PDB entry 6HJX | X-ray diffraction, 2.50 A resolution | chains B and C of the 10 polymer chains in the assembly

[Chain B]
Molecule: Cys-loop ligand-gated ion channel
From: Dickeya chrysanthemi
Reference sequence: P0C7B7 (ELIC_DICCH); the construct has insertions or renumbered stretches relative to UniProt, so the offset changes along the chain: 8-163 = UniProt 8-163; 165-314 = UniProt 164-313
Sequence (309 residues; each row starts with the number of its first residue):
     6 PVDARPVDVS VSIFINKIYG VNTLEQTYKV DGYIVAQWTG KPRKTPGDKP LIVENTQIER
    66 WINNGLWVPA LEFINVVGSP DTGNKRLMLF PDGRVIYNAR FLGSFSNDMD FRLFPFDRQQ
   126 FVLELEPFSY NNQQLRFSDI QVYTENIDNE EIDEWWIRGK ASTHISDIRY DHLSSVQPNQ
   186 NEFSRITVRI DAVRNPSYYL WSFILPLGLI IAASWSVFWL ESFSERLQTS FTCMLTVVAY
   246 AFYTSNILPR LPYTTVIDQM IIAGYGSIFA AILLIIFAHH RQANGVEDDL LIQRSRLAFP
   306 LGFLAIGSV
Sequence notes: expression tag (6-7); insertion (164); engineered mutation Cys-238 (Leu237 in P0C7B7), Ser-300 (Cys299 in P0C7B7), Ser-313 (Cys312 in P0C7B7); conflict Asn-289 (Met288 in P0C7B7)
Residues lining bound ligands: phosphatidylethanolamine (PTY): Phe-274, Leu-278, Ile-281, Phe-282, His-285, Arg-286, Ala-288

[Chain C]
Molecule: Cys-loop ligand-gated ion channel
From: Dickeya chrysanthemi
Reference sequence: P0C7B7 (ELIC_DICCH); the construct has insertions or renumbered stretches relative to UniProt, so the offset changes along the chain: 8-163 = UniProt 8-163; 165-317 = UniProt 164-316
Sequence (312 residues; each row starts with the number of its first residue):
     6 PVDARPVDVS VSIFINKIYG VNTLEQTYKV DGYIVAQWTG KPRKTPGDKP LIVENTQIER
    66 WINNGLWVPA LEFINVVGSP DTGNKRLMLF PDGRVIYNAR FLGSFSNDMD FRLFPFDRQQ
   126 FVLELEPFSY NNQQLRFSDI QVYTENIDNE EIDEWWIRGK ASTHISDIRY DHLSSVQPNQ
   186 NEFSRITVRI DAVRNPSYYL WSFILPLGLI IAASWSVFWL ESFSERLQTS FTCMLTVVAY
   246 AFYTSNILPR LPYTTVIDQM IIAGYGSIFA AILLIIFAHH RQANGVEDDL LIQRSRLAFP
   306 LGFLAIGSVL VI
Disordered / not traced: 179-181, 289-292
Sequence notes: expression tag (6-7); insertion (164); engineered mutation Cys-238 (Leu237 in P0C7B7), Ser-300 (Cys299 in P0C7B7), Ser-313 (Cys312 in P0C7B7); conflict Asn-289 (Met288 in P0C7B7)

[How chain B and chain C interact]
Contacting residue pairs (85; chain B residue first):
  Phe-19(B) with His-177(C)
  Tyr-24(B) with Glu-30(C); Val-82(C)
  Lys-34(B) with Glu-30(C), salt bridge
  Tyr-38(B) with Glu-77(C), hydrogen bond; Ile-79(C); Phe-133(C), hydrophobic
  Ile-57(B) with Ser-134(C); Tyr-135(C)
  Glu-59(B) with Pro-74(C); Ala-75(C), hydrogen bond (side chain-backbone); Ser-134(C), hydrogen bond
  Asn-60(B) with Ala-75(C)
  Thr-61(B) with Glu-64(C), hydrogen bond
  Gln-62(B) with Glu-64(C), hydrogen bond; Ile-67(C); Asn-68(C), hydrogen bond
  Arg-65(B) with Asn-68(C), hydrogen bond
  Asp-86(B) with Gly-83(C); Ser-84(C), hydrogen bond
  Thr-87(B) with Ser-84(C), hydrogen bond (backbone-side chain)
  Gly-88(B) with Ser-84(C)
  Asn-89(B) with Ala-75(C); Glu-77(C); Phe-133(C)
  Lys-90(B) with Phe-133(C)
  Arg-91(B) with Phe-133(C), hydrogen bond (side chain-backbone); Ser-134(C)
  Asn-103(B) with Phe-133(C)
  Arg-105(B) with Glu-77(C), salt bridge; Phe-78(C), hydrogen bond (side chain-backbone); Ile-79(C), hydrogen bond (side chain-backbone); Val-81(C), hydrogen bond (side chain-backbone)
  Leu-107(B) with Val-82(C), hydrophobic; Gly-83(C)
  Ile-157(B) with Asp-115(C); Arg-117(C); Pro-257(C); Tyr-258(C)
  Glu-159(B) with Leu-29(C); Pro-257(C)
  Asn-200(B) with Pro-257(C), hydrogen bond (side chain-backbone)
  Ser-202(B) with Pro-257(C)
  Tyr-203(B) with Arg-255(C); Leu-256(C); Pro-257(C); Tyr-258(C); Asp-263(C)
  Tyr-204(B) with Arg-255(C)
  Trp-206(B) with Ile-267(C)
  Ser-207(B) with Thr-259(C)
  Pro-211(B) with Tyr-270(C), hydrophobic
  Leu-214(B) with Phe-274(C)
  Ile-215(B) with Val-243(C), hydrophobic
  Ala-217(B) with Phe-274(C), hydrophobic
  Ala-218(B) with Phe-236(C); Phe-274(C)
  Ser-221(B) with Leu-232(C); Phe-236(C); Ile-281(C)
  Trp-224(B) with Phe-228(C); Ile-281(C), hydrophobic; His-285(C), hydrogen bond (backbone-side chain)
  Leu-225(B) with Leu-232(C), hydrophobic
  Glu-226(B) with His-284(C), salt bridge
  Glu-230(B) with Ser-229(C), hydrogen bond; Gln-233(C)
  Thr-234(B) with Gln-233(C), hydrogen bond; Phe-236(C)
  Thr-237(B) with Phe-236(C)
  Cys-238(B) with Phe-236(C), hydrophobic
  Leu-240(B) with Leu-240(C)
  Thr-241(B) with Leu-240(C)
  Ala-244(B) with Leu-240(C), hydrophobic; Val-243(C), hydrophobic
  Tyr-245(B) with Val-243(C)
  Phe-247(B) with Phe-247(C), hydrophobic
  Tyr-248(B) with Ala-246(C); Phe-247(C); Ser-250(C)
  Asn-251(B) with Phe-247(C); Asn-251(C), hydrogen bond
  Ile-252(B) with Ser-250(C); Arg-255(C)
  Arg-301(B) with His-285(C)
Other interface residues (no listed pair), chain B (56 interface residues in all): Gly-25, Asp-36, Ala-104, Tyr-148, Asp-158, Leu-210, Ser-219
Other interface residues (no listed pair), chain C (50 interface residues in all): Gln-31, Val-73, Met-114, Gln-139, Thr-237, Met-239, Ile-277

[Overview]
Chain B and chain C form an interface of 56 and 50 residues respectively; the contacts include 18 hydrogen
bonds and 3 salt bridges. Among the polar pairs are Lys-34(B)/Glu-30(C), Arg-105(B)/Glu-77(C) and
Glu-226(B)/His-284(C). Bound to chain B: phosphatidylethanolamine.
Chain B is Cys-loop ligand-gated ion channel and chain C is Cys-loop ligand-gated ion channel, both from
Dickeya chrysanthemi; the structure, X-ray structure of a pentameric ligand gated ion channel from Erwinia
chrysanthemi (ELIC) 7'C pore mutant ..., was determined by X-ray diffraction, deposited together with 6HJY and
6HK0.
